PDB entry 1BRK | X-ray diffraction, 2.00 A resolution | chain A

Chain A:
Name: Barnase
Source organism: Bacillus amyloliquefaciens
Notes: EC 3.1.27.-
UniProt: P00648 (RNBR_BACAM); residues 1-110 here correspond to UniProt positions 48-157 (UniProt number = residue number + 47)
Chain sequence (110 residues; numbered 1 to 110; the number before each row is that of its first residue):
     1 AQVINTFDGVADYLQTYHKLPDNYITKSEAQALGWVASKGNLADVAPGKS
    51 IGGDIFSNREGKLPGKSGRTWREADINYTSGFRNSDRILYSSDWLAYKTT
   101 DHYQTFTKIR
Disordered / not traced: 1-2
Differences from the reference sequence: conflict Ala96 (Ile143 in P00648)
Bound ions: Zn2+: His18, Glu60, Lys62

Overview:
His18, Glu60 and Lys62 coordinate Zn2+.
Chain A is Barnase (Bacillus amyloliquefaciens); the structure, Barnase mutant with ile 96 replaced by ala,
was determined by X-ray diffraction together with 1BRH, 1BRI and 1BRJ from the same study.
